Entry 4C93 (X-ray diffraction, 2.69 A resolution); this record covers chains A and D of the 5 polymer chains in the assembly.

[Chain A]
Molecule: DNA polymerase alpha-binding protein
From: Saccharomyces cerevisiae
Notes: fragment: c-terminal domain, residues 471-927
Reference sequence: Q01454 (CTF4_YEAST); numbering as in UniProt (aligned over 471-927)
Chain sequence (478 residues; row label = number of the first residue in the row):
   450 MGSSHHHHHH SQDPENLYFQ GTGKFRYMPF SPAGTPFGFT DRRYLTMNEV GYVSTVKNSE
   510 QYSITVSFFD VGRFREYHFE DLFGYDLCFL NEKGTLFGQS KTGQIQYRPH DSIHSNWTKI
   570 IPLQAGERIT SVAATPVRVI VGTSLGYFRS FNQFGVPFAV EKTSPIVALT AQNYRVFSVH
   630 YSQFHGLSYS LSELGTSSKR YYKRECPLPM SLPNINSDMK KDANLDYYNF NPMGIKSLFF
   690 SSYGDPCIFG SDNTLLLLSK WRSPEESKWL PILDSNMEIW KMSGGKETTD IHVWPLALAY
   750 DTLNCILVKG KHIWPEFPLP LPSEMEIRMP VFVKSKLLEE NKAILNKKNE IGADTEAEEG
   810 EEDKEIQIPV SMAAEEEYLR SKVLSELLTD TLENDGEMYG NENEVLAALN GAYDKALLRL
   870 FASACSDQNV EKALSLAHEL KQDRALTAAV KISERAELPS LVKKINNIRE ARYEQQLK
Disordered / not traced: 450-473, 664-670, 791-813
Sequence notes: expression tag (450-470)

[Chain D]
Molecule: DNA polymerase alpha catalytic subunit A
Notes: EC 2.7.7.7; fragment: ctf4-binding motif, residues 137-149
Reference sequence: P13382 (DPOA_YEAST); residues 137-149 here = UniProt positions 137-149
Chain sequence (13 residues; numbered 137 to 149; the number before each row is that of its first residue):
   137 IDNFDDILGE FES
Disordered / not traced: 137-139
From the paper describing this entry:
  - mutagenesis - D141A/D142A/L144A/F147A: abolished binding to Ctf4

[Chain A / chain D interface]
Residue-residue contacts (18):
  K864(A) - E148(D)  salt bridge
  L867(A) - L144(D)  hydrophobic
  L867(A) - F147(D)  hydrophobic
  R868(A) - D141(D)  salt bridge
  R868(A) - L144(D)
  Q891(A) - F147(D)
  R893(A) - F147(D)  hydrogen bond (side chain-backbone)
  A894(A) - F147(D)  hydrophobic
  A897(A) - I143(D)
  K900(A) - I143(D)
  K900(A) - E146(D)  salt bridge
  I901(A) - F140(D)
  I901(A) - I143(D)
  I901(A) - L144(D)  hydrophobic
  R904(A) - F140(D)
  R904(A) - D142(D)  salt bridge
  R904(A) - I143(D)
  A905(A) - F140(D)  hydrophobic
Interface residues without a listed pair, chain A (13 interface residues in all): D863, A871
Interface residues without a listed pair, chain D (9 interface residues in all): S149
From the paper, about this interface:
  - pairs named by the authors: R904(A)-D142(D) (salt bridge)
  - interface residues, chain A: K864(A), L867(A), R868(A), A871(A), R893(A), A894(A), A897(A), K900(A), I901(A)
  - interface residues, chain D: F140(D), D141(D), I143(D), L144(D), E146(D), F147(D), E148(D)
  - hot spots on chain D (mutagenesis) - F140A, I143A, L144A, F147A: abolished binding to DNA polymerase alpha-binding protein (chain A)

[Summary]
Chain A and chain D form an interface of 13 and 9 residues respectively; the contacts include 1 hydrogen bond
and 4 salt bridges. Polar pairs include K864(A)-E148(D), R868(A)-D141(D) and K900(A)-E146(D). The authors
report a salt bridge between R904(A) and D142(D). From the paper: F140A, I143A and L144A of chain D, among
others, abolish binding to DNA polymerase alpha-binding protein (chain A); interface residues K864(A), L867(A)
and F140(D) among others; 5 substitutions were tested in all.
Here chain A is DNA polymerase alpha-binding protein (Saccharomyces cerevisiae) and chain D is DNA polymerase
alpha catalytic subunit A. Entry 4C93 (Crystal structure of the carboxy-terminal domain of yeast Ctf4 bound to
Pol alpha) was determined by X-ray diffraction together with 4C8H, 4C8S and 4C95 from the same study.
